5LGX - chain A; structure by X-ray diffraction, 1.50 A resolution.

== Chain A ==
Protein: Pentaerythritol tetranitrate reductase
Organism: Enterobacter cloacae
UniProtKB: P71278 (P71278_ENTCL); residues 2-364 here correspond to UniProt positions 3-365 (UniProt number = residue number + 1)
Chain sequence (363 residues; numbered 2 to 364; the number before each row is that of its first residue):
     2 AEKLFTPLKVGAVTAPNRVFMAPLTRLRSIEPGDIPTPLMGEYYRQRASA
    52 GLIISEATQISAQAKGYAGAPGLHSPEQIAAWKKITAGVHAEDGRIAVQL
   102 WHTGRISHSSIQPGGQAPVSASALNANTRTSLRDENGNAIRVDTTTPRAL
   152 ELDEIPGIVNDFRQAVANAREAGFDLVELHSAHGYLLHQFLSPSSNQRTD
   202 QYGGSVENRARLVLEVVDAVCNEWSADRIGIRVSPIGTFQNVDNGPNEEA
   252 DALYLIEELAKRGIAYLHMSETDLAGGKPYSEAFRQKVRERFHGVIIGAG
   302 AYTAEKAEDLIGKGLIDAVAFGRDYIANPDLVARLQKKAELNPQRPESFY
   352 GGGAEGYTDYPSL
Residues lining bound ligands: FMN (flavin mononucleotide): Ala-23, Pro-24, Leu-25, Thr-26, Glu-57, Ala-58, Gln-100, His-181, His-184, Arg-233, Ser-271, Leu-275, Ala-300, Gly-301, Ala-302, Ala-321, Phe-322, Gly-323, Arg-324, Ile-327, Phe-350, Tyr-351

== Summary ==
Bound to chain A: flavin mononucleotide.
Chain A is Pentaerythritol tetranitrate reductase (Enterobacter cloacae); the structure, Structure of Oxidised
Pentaerythritol Tetranitrate Reductase, was determined by X-ray diffraction, deposited together with 5LGZ.
